PDB entry 7R5J | electron microscopy, 50.00 A resolution (very low resolution: no residue pairs are listed; an interface is given only as per-side residue counts) | chains H2 and I2 of the 101 polymer chains in the assembly

Chain H2:
Name: Nucleoporin p54
From: Homo sapiens
Reference sequence: Q7Z3B4 (NUP54_HUMAN); residues 1-507 here = UniProt positions 1-507
Chain sequence (507 residues; each row starts with the number of its first residue):
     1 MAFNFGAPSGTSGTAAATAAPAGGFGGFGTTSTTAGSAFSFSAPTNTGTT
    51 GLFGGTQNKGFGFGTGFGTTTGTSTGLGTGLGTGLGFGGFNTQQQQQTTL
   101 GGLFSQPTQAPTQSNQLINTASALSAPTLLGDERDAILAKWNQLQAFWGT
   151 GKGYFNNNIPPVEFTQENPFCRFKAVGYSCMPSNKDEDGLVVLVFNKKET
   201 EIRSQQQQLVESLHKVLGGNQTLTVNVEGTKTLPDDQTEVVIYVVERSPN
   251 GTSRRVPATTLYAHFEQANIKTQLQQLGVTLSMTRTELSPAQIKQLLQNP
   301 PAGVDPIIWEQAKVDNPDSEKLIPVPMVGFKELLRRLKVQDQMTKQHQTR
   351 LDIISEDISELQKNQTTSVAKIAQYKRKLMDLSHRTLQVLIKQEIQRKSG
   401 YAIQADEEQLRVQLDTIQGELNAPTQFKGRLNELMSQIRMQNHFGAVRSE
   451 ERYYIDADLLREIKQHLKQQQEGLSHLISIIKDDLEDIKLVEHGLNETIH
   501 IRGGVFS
Disordered / not traced: 1-110, 494-507
UniProt features mapped onto this chain:
  - natural variant: Ile358 (I358S: In DYT37; uncertain significance), Lys376 (K376E: In DYT37; uncertain significance), Gln471 (deletion: In DYT37; uncertain significance), Glu472 (E472K: In DYT37; uncertain significance), Leu474 (L474F: In DYT37; uncertain significance)

Chain I2:
Name: Nucleoporin p58/p45
From: Homo sapiens
Reference sequence: Q9BVL2 (NUP58_HUMAN); numbering as in UniProt (aligned over 1-599)
Chain sequence (599 residues; each row starts with the number of its first residue):
     1 MSTGFSFGSGTLGSTTVAAGGTSTGGVFSFGTGASSNPSVGLNFGNLGST
    51 STPATTSAPSSGFGTGLFGSKPATGFTLGGTNTGIATTITTGLTLGTPAT
   101 TSAATTGFSLGFNKPAASATPFALPITSTSASGLTLSSALTSTPAASTGF
   151 TLNNLGGTTATTTTASTGLSLGGALAGLGGSLFQSTNTGTSGLGQNALGL
   201 TLGTTAATSTAGNEGLGGIDFSSSSDKKSDKTGTRPEDSKALKDENLPPV
   251 ICQDVENLQKFVKEQKQVQEEISRMSSKAMLKVQEDIKALKQLLSLAANG
   301 IQRNTLNIDKLKIETAQELKNAEIALRTQKTPPGLQHEYAAPADYFRILV
   351 QQFEVQLQQYRQQIEELENHLATQANNSHITPQDLSMAMQKIYQTFVALA
   401 AQLQSIHENVKVLKEQYLGYRKMFLGDAVDVFETRRAEAKKWQNTPRVTT
   451 GPTPFSTMPNAAAVAMAATLTQQQQPATGPQPSLGVSFGTPFGSGIGTGL
   501 QSSGLGSSNLGGFGTSSGFGCSTTGASTFGFGTTNKPSGSLSAGFGSSST
   551 SGFNFSNPGITASAGLTFGVSNPASAGFGTGGQLLQLKKPPAGNKRGKR
Disordered / not traced: 1-245, 419-599
UniProt features mapped onto this chain:
  - modified residue: Thr331 (Phosphothreonine)

Chain H2 / chain I2 interface:
At this resolution (50 A) residue pairs are not listed: 75 residues of chain H2 and 81 of chain I2 lie at the interface.

Summary:
75 residues of chain H2 and 81 residues of chain I2 are in contact.
Here chain H2 is Nucleoporin p54 and chain I2 is Nucleoporin p58/p45, both from Homo sapiens. Entry 7R5J
(Human nuclear pore complex (dilated)) was determined by electron microscopy (same publication as 7R5K and
7R1Y).
